Entry 4Z1L (X-ray diffraction, 3.00 A resolution); this record covers chains R and S of the 28 polymer chains in the assembly.

[Chain R]
Protein: Proteasome subunit alpha type-5
Source organism: Saccharomyces cerevisiae
Notes: EC 3.4.25.1
UniProtKB: P32379 (PSA5_YEAST); residues -7 to 252 here correspond to UniProt positions 1-260 (UniProt number = residue number + 8)
Sequence (260 residues; numbered -7 to 252; the number before each row is that of its first residue; numbers below 1 keep their minus sign (Met-7 is residue -7)):
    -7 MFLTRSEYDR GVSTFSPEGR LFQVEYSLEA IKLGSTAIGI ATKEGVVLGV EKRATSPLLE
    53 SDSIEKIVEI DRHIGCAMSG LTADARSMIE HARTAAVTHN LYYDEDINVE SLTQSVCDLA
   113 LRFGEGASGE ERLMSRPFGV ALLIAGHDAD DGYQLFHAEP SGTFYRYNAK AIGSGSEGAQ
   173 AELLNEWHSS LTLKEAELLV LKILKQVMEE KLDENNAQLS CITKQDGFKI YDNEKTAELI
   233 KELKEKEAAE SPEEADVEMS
Not modelled in the structure: -7 to 0, 118-124, 243-252

[Chain S]
Protein: Proteasome subunit alpha type-6
Source organism: Saccharomyces cerevisiae
Notes: EC 3.4.25.1
UniProtKB: P40302 (PSA6_YEAST); residues 0-233 here correspond to UniProt positions 1-234 (UniProt number = residue number + 1)
Sequence (234 residues; each row starts with the number of its first residue; numbering starts at 0):
     0 MFRNNYDGDT VTFSPTGRLF QVEYALEAIK QGSVTVGLRS NTHAVLVALK RNADELSSYQ
    60 KKIIKCDEHM GLSLAGLAPD ARVLSNYLRQ QCNYSSLVFN RKLAVERAGH LLCDKAQKNT
   120 QSYGGRPYGV GLLIIGYDKS GAHLLEFQPS GNVTELYGTA IGARSQGAKT YLERTLDTFI
   180 KIDGNPDELI KAGVEAISQS LRDESLTVDN LSIAIVGKDT PFTIYDGEAV AKYI
Not modelled in the structure: 0-2
Swiss-Prot annotation at these positions:
  - modified residue: Ser13 (Phosphoserine)
  - cross-link: Lys190 (Glycyl lysine isopeptide (Lys-Gly) (interchain with G-Cter in ubiquitin))

[Chain R / chain S interface]
Residue-residue contacts (45):
  Ser5(R) - Arg125(S)
  Thr6(R) - Gly7(S)
  Thr6(R) - Gln20(S)
  Phe7(R) - Gln20(S)  hydrogen bond (backbone-side chain)
  Phe7(R) - Tyr23(S)
  Phe7(R) - Leu76(S)  hydrophobic
  Phe7(R) - Arg125(S)
  Phe7(R) - Pro126(S)
  Phe7(R) - Gly128(S)
  Ser8(R) - Tyr23(S)
  Pro9(R) - Tyr23(S)  hydrophobic
  Pro9(R) - Glu26(S)
  Glu10(R) - Glu26(S)
  Glu10(R) - Gln30(S)
  Gly11(R) - Tyr23(S)
  Gly11(R) - Ala27(S)
  Leu13(R) - Arg125(S)
  Gln106(R) - Arg81(S)  hydrogen bond
  Asp110(R) - Arg81(S)  salt bridge
  Leu113(R) - Pro78(S)  hydrophobic
  Leu113(R) - Asp79(S)
  Leu113(R) - Arg125(S)
  Ser153(R) - Pro78(S)
  Gly154(R) - Pro78(S)
  Thr155(R) - Gln59(S)
  Thr155(R) - Pro78(S)
  Phe156(R) - Gln59(S)
  Tyr157(R) - Arg50(S)  hydrogen bond (side chain-backbone)
  Tyr157(R) - Ala52(S)
  Tyr157(R) - Ser57(S)
  Tyr157(R) - Gln59(S)
  Arg158(R) - Ser56(S)
  Arg158(R) - Ser57(S)  hydrogen bond (backbone-backbone)
  Tyr159(R) - Ala52(S)
  Tyr159(R) - Asp53(S)
  Tyr159(R) - Leu55(S)
  Tyr159(R) - Ser56(S)
  Asn160(R) - Leu55(S)  hydrogen bond (backbone-backbone)
  Ala161(R) - Leu55(S)
  Gln172(R) - Asp53(S)  hydrogen bond
  Gln172(R) - Leu55(S)
  Leu175(R) - Leu55(S)
  Leu176(R) - Glu54(S)
  Leu176(R) - Leu55(S)
  Trp179(R) - Leu55(S)  hydrophobic
Other interface residues (no listed pair), chain R (26 interface residues in all): Arg2, Gly3
Other interface residues (no listed pair), chain S (26 interface residues in all): Asp6, Ala24, Asn51, Lys60, Gly123

[In short]
The chain R/chain S interface involves 26 residues from each chain; the contacts include 6 hydrogen bonds and
1 salt bridge. Polar contacts include Asp110(R)-Arg81(S), Phe7(R)-Gln20(S) and Gln106(R)-Arg81(S).
Here chain R is Proteasome subunit alpha type-5 and chain S is Proteasome subunit alpha type-6, both from
Saccharomyces cerevisiae. Entry 4Z1L (Yeast 20S proteasome in complex with belactosin C derivative 3) was
determined by X-ray diffraction.
